Entry 1JCE (X-ray diffraction, 2.10 A resolution); this record covers chain A.

Chain A:
Molecule: Rod shape-determining protein mreb
Organism: Thermotoga maritima
Reference sequence: Q9WZ57 (Q9WZ57_THEMA); residue numbers follow UniProt; this construct covers 1-336
Chain sequence (344 residues; each row starts with the number of its first residue):
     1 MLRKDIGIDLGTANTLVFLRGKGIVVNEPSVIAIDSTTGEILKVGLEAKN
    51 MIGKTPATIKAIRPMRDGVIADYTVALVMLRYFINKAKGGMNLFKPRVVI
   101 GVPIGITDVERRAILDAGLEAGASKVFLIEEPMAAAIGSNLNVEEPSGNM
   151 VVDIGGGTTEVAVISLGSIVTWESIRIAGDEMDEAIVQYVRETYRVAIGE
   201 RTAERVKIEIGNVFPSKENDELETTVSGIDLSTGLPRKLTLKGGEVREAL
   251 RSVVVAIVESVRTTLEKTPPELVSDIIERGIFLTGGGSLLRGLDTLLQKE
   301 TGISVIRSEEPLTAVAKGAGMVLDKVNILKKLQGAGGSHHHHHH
Unresolved in the structure: 1-3, 337-344
Sequence notes: modified residue (51, 65, 79, 91, 133, 150, 182, 321); expression tag (337-344)
Modified / non-standard residues: Mse51, Mse65, Mse79, Mse91, Mse133, Mse150, Mse182, Mse321 (selenomethionine; parent Met)

In short:
Chain A is Rod shape-determining protein mreb (Thermotoga maritima); the structure, Mreb from thermotoga
maritima, was determined by X-ray diffraction, deposited together with 1JCG.
